PDB entry 5UUU | X-ray diffraction, 2.70 A resolution | chain A

# Chain A
Name: Beta-adrenergic receptor kinase 1
Organism: Homo sapiens
Notes: EC 2.7.11.15
UniProt: P25098 (ARBK1_HUMAN); residues 23-538 here = UniProt positions 23-538
Chain sequence (547 residues; row label = number of the first residue in the row; numbers below 1 keep their minus sign (Met-8 is residue -8)):
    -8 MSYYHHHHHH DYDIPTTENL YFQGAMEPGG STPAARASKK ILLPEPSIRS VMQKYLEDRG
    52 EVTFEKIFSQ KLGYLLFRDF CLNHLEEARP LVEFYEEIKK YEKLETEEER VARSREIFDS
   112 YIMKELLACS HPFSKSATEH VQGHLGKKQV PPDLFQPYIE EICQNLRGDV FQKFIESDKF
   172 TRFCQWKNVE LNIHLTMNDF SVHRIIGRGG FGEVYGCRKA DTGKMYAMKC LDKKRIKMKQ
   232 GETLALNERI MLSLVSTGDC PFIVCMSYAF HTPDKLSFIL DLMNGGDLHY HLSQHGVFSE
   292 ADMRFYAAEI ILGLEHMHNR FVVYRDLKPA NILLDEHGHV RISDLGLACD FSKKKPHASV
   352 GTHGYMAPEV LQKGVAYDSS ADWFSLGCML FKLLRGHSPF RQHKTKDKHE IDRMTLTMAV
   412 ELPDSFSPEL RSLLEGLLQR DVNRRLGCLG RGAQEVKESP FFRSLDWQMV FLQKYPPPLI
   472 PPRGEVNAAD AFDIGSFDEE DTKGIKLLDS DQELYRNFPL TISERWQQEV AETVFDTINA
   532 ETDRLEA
Unresolved in the structure: -8 to 30, 75-155, 478-490
Construct notes: expression tag (-8 to 22)
Small-molecule neighbours: QRW (3-({[4-methyl-5-(pyridin-4-yl)-4H-1,2,4-triazol-3-yl]methyl}amino)-N-[2-(trifluoromethyl)benzyl]benzamide): Ile197, Arg199, Gly200, Gly201, Phe202, Gly203, Glu204, Val205, Ala218, Lys220, Leu222, Gly232, Leu235, Ala236, Glu239, Val255, Leu271, Asp272, Leu273, Met274, Leu324, Ser334, Asp335, Gly337, Leu338
Curated features (UniProtKB/Swiss-Prot):
  - active site: Asp317 (Proton acceptor)
  - binding site (ATP): Ile197 to Val205, Lys220

# In short
Bound to chain A: compound QRW. Curated annotation (UniProt) lists active-site residue Asp317 and 10
ATP-binding residues.
Chain A is Beta-adrenergic receptor kinase 1 (Homo sapiens); the structure, Design, Synthesis, and Evaluation
of the First Selective and Potent G-protein-Coupled Receptor Kinase 2 (GRK2) Inhibitor ..., was determined by
X-ray diffraction, deposited together with 5UVC.
